Entry 2QQL (X-ray diffraction, 3.10 A resolution); this record covers chains H and L of the 3 polymer chains in the assembly.

Chain H:
Protein: Antibody Heavy Chain
From: Homo sapiens
Notes: antibody fragment or engineered binder
Amino-acid sequence (231 residues; each row starts with the number of its first residue; a row labelled like 82A-82C holds insertion residues (82A, then the next letters in order)):
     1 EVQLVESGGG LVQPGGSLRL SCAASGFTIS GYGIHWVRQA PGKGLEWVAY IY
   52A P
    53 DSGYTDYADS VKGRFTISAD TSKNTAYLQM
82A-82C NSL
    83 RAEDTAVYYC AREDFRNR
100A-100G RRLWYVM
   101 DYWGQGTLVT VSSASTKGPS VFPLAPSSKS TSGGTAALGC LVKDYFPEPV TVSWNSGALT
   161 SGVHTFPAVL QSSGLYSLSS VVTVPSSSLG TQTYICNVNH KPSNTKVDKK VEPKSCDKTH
Not modelled in the structure: 129-133, 217-220
Disulfides: Cys22-Cys92, Cys140-Cys196

Chain L:
Protein: Antibody Light Chain
From: Homo sapiens
Notes: antibody fragment or engineered binder
Amino-acid sequence (214 residues; row label = number of the first residue in the row):
     1 DIQMTQSPSS LSASVGDRVT ITCRASQDVS TAVAWYQQKP GKAPKLLIYS ASFLYSGVPS
    61 RFSGSGSGTD FTLTISSLQP EDFATYYCQQ AWAYLPTFGQ GTKVEIKRTV AAPSVFIFPP
   121 SDEQLKSGTA SVVCLLNNFY PREAKVQWKV DNALQSGNSQ ESVTEQDSKD STYSLSSTLT
   181 LSKADYEKHK VYACEVTHQG LSSPVTKSFN RGEC
Disulfides: Cys23-Cys88, Cys134-Cys194

Interface between chain H and chain L:
Pairs across the interface - 74 pairs, chain H then chain L:
  Val37(H) - Phe98(L)  hydrophobic
  Gln39(H) - Gln38(L)  hydrogen bond
  Gln39(H) - Tyr87(L)  hydrogen bond
  Lys43(H) - Tyr87(L)
  Gly44(H) - Tyr87(L)
  Gly44(H) - Gln100(L)
  Leu45(H) - Pro44(L)  hydrophobic
  Leu45(H) - Tyr87(L)  hydrophobic
  Leu45(H) - Phe98(L)
  Trp47(H) - Leu95(L)  hydrophobic
  Trp47(H) - Pro96(L)
  Tyr50(H) - Tyr94(L)  hydrogen bond (side chain-backbone)
  Tyr50(H) - Pro96(L)
  Asp58(H) - Leu95(L)
  Tyr59(H) - Leu95(L)
  Tyr91(H) - Gln38(L)  hydrogen bond
  Tyr91(H) - Lys42(L)
  Tyr91(H) - Ala43(L)  hydrophobic
  Arg100A(H) - Trp92(L)
  Arg100B(H) - Ser50(L)
  Arg100B(H) - Phe53(L)
  Leu100C(H) - Tyr49(L)  hydrophobic
  Trp100D(H) - Ala91(L)
  Tyr100E(H) - Gln89(L)  hydrogen bond (backbone-side chain)
  Tyr100E(H) - Ala91(L)
  Tyr100E(H) - Ala93(L)
  Tyr100E(H) - Tyr94(L)
  Val100F(H) - Tyr36(L)
  Val100F(H) - Leu46(L)  hydrophobic
  Met100G(H) - Tyr36(L)  hydrogen bond (backbone-side chain)
  Met100G(H) - Gln89(L)
  Met100G(H) - Phe98(L)  hydrophobic
  Asp101(H) - Tyr55(L)
  Trp103(H) - Tyr36(L)
  Trp103(H) - Ala43(L)  hydrophobic
  Trp103(H) - Pro44(L)
  Gly104(H) - Ala43(L)
  Val121(H) - Glu123(L)
  Phe122(H) - Glu123(L)
  Phe122(H) - Gln124(L)
  Pro123(H) - Ser121(L)
  Pro123(H) - Glu123(L)
  Leu124(H) - Phe118(L)  hydrophobic
  Leu124(H) - Val133(L)  hydrophobic
  Ala125(H) - Phe118(L)
  Ser128(H) - Glu213(L)
  Thr135(H) - Phe116(L)
  Ala136(H) - Phe116(L)  hydrophobic
  Ala137(H) - Phe116(L)
  Ala137(H) - Phe118(L)
  Leu138(H) - Phe118(L)  hydrophobic
  Lys143(H) - Ser131(L)
  His164(H) - Asn137(L)  hydrogen bond
  His164(H) - Asn138(L)  hydrogen bond
  His164(H) - Ser174(L)  hydrogen bond
  Phe166(H) - Leu135(L)  hydrophobic
  Phe166(H) - Ser162(L)
  Phe166(H) - Thr164(L)
  Phe166(H) - Ser174(L)
  Phe166(H) - Leu175(L)
  Phe166(H) - Ser176(L)
  Pro167(H) - Ser162(L)  hydrogen bond (backbone-side chain)
  Pro167(H) - Val163(L)
  Val169(H) - Gln160(L)
  Val169(H) - Glu161(L)
  Val169(H) - Ser162(L)
  Leu170(H) - Gln160(L)  hydrogen bond (backbone-side chain)
  Gln171(H) - Gln160(L)
  Val181(H) - Leu135(L)  hydrophobic
  Thr183(H) - Asn137(L)  hydrogen bond
  Lys209(H) - Glu123(L)  salt bridge
  Ser215(H) - Glu213(L)
  Ser215(H) - Cys214(L)
  Cys216(H) - Cys214(L)  disulfide
Other interface residues (no listed pair), chain H (49 interface residues in all): His35, Glu46, Tyr56, Tyr102, Pro126, Leu141, Thr165
Other interface residues (no listed pair), chain L (43 interface residues in all): Ala32, Ala34, Pro119
Cross-chain cystine bridges: Cys216(H)-Cys214(L)

Overview:
49 residues of chain H face 43 of chain L across their interface, with 1 disulfide bond, 12 hydrogen bonds and
1 salt bridge. Polar pairs include Lys209(H)-Glu123(L), Gln39(H)-Gln38(L) and Gln39(H)-Tyr87(L).
Chain H is Antibody Heavy Chain and chain L is Antibody Light Chain, both from Homo sapiens; the structure,
Neuropilin-2 a1a2b1b2 Domains in Complex with a Semaphorin-Blocking Fab, was determined by X-ray diffraction.
